5GMU - chain A; structure by X-ray diffraction, 1.80 A resolution.

[Chain A]
Molecule: Protein AroA(G)
From: Bacillus subtilis subsp. subtilis str. 168
Notes: EC 5.4.99.5; fragment: Chorismate Mutase type II like domain
UniProtKB: P39912 (AROG_BACSU); residues 1-90 here = UniProt positions 1-90
Sequence (90 residues; each row starts with the number of its first residue):
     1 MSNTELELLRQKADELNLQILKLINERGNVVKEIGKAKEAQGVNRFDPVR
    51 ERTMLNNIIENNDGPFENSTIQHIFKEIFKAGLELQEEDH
Unresolved in the structure: 1-3, 40, 89-90
Small-molecule neighbours: 7LH ((1R,3R,4S,5R)-3-[3-[3,4-bis(oxidanyl)phenyl]propanoyloxy]-1,4,5-tris(oxidanyl)cyclohexane-1-carboxylic acid): R27, V31, R45, F46, D47, R50, E51, M54, K76, I78, F79, K80, G82, L83, Q86
Reported in the primary citation:
  - sulfate ion coordination: H73
  - binding site for sulfate ion: K76
  - self-association interface (contacts with another copy of this molecule); pairs are residue here / residue on that copy: D14-R50 (salt bridge), L6, L9, R10, A13, L16, N17, I20, L23, R27, V30, R50, T70
  - binding site for 7LH: R27, K38, R45, D47, R50, E51, M54, F79, K80, G82, L83, Q86
  - conformationally variable residues (loop rearrangement, side-chain flip): G42, N44, R45, F46
  - conformationally variable residues (loop rearrangement, side-chain flip): Q41 to V49, R52, K76 (from molecular simulation)

[Summary]
Chain A binds compound 7LH. The paper reports a binding site for 7LH at R27, K38 and R45 among others; a
binding site for sulfate ion at K76.
Chain A is Protein AroA(G) (Bacillus subtilis subsp. subtilis str. 168); the structure, Crystal structure of
chorismate mutase like domain of bifunctional DAHP synthase of Bacillus subtilis in complex ..., was
determined by X-ray diffraction, deposited together with 5GO2.
